9F6J - chains A and T of the 3 polymer chains in the assembly; structure by electron microscopy, 3.90 A resolution.

Chain A:
Molecule: DNA polymerase epsilon catalytic subunit A
Organism: Homo sapiens
Notes: EC 2.7.7.7, 3.1.11.-
UniProtKB: Q07864 (DPOE1_HUMAN); residues 1-1200 here = UniProt positions 1-1200
Sequence (1200 residues; row label = number of the first residue in the row):
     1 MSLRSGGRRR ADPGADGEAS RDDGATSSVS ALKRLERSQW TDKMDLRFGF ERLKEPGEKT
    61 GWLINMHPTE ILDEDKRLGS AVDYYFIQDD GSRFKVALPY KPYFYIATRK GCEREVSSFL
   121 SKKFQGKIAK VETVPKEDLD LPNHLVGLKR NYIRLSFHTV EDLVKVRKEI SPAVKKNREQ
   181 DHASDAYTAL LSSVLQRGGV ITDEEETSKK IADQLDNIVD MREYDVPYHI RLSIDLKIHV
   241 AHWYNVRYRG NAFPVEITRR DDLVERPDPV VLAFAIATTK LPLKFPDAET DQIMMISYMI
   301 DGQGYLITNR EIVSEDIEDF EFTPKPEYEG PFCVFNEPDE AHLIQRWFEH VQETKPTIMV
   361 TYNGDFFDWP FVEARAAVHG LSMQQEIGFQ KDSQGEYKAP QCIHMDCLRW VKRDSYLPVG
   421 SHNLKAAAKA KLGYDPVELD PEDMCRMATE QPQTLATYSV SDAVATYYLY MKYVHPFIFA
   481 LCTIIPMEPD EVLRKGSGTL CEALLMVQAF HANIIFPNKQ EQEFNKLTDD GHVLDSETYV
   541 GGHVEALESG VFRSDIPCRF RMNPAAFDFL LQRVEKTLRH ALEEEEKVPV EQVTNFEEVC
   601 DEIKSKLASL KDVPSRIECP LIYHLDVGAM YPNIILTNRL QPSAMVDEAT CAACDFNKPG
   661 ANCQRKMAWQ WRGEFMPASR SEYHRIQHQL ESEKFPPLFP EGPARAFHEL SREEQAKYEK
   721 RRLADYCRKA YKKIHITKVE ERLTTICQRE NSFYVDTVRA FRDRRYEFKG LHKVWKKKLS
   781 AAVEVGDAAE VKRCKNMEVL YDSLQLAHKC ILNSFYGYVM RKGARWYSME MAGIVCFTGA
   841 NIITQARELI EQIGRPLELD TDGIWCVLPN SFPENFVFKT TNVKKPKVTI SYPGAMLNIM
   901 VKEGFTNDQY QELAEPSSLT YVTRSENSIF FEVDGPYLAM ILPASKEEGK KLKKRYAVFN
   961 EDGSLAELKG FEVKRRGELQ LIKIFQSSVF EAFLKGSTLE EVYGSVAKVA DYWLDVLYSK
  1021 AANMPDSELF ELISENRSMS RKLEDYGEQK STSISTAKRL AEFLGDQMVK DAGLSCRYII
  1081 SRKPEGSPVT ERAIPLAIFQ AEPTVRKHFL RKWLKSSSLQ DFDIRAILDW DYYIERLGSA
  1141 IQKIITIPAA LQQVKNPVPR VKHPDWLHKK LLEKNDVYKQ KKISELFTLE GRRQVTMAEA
Unresolved in the structure: 1-26, 182-212, 1176-1200
Sequence notes: engineered mutation Ala-275 (Asp in Q07864), Ala-277 (Glu in Q07864)
Bound ions: 4Fe-4S cluster Fe: Cys-651, Cys-654, Cys-663, Cys-747
Residues lining bound ligands: 4Fe-4S cluster (SF4): Thr-650, Cys-651, Cys-654, Phe-656, Asn-657, Cys-663, Gln-664, Cys-747
Curated features (UniProtKB/Swiss-Prot):
  - modified residue: Ser-1184 (Phosphoserine)
  - natural variant: Ala-189 (A189T: Found in a colorectal sample), Arg-231 (R231H: Found in a colorectal sample), Pro-286 (P286H: Found in a colorectal sample; P286R: Found in a colorectal sample), Phe-367 (F367S: Found in a colorectal sample), Val-411 (V411L: In CRCS12; uncertain significance), Leu-424 (L424V: In CRCS12), Pro-436 (P436R: Found in a colorectal sample), Tyr-458 (Y458F: In CRCS12; uncertain significance), Ser-459 (S459F: Found in a colorectal sample), Arg-762 (R762W: Found in a colorectal sample), Lys-777 (K777N: Found in a colorectal sample), Ala-1007 (A1007P: In IMAGEI; uncertain significance), 1 further natural variant entry in UniProt
Reported in the primary citation:
  - conformationally variable residues (domain motion): Arg-1041, Tyr-1046, Gln-1049, Lys-1050, Arg-1136
  - binding site for DNA nascent strand: Arg-1041, Tyr-1046, Gln-1049
  - binding site for DNA template strand (chain T): Lys-1050, Arg-1136

Chain T:
Molecule: DNA template strand
Sequence (31 nucleotides; row label = number of the first residue in the row):
     1 TTTTTTTTAT CCAGGATTCG AACTTCAGAT C
Unresolved in the structure: 1-3, 22-31

Interface between chain A and chain T:
Pairs across the interface (16; chain A residue first):
  Arg-167(A) with DT4(T), salt bridge to the phosphate
  Gln-394(A) with DT4(T), hydrogen bond to the base
  Gly-496(A) with DT6(T), phosphate contact
  Thr-499(A) with DT6(T), hydrogen bond to the phosphate
  Lys-519(A) with DT5(T), salt bridge to the phosphate
  Arg-672(A) with DT10(T), salt bridge to the phosphate
  Arg-821(A) with DT6(T), salt bridge to the phosphate; DT7(T), salt bridge to the phosphate
  Lys-953(A) with DC12(T), salt bridge to the phosphate
  Arg-955(A) with DA13(T), salt bridge to the phosphate
  Lys-1050(A) with DT17(T), salt bridge to the phosphate
  Val-1089(A) with DA16(T), phosphate contact
  Thr-1090(A) with DA16(T), phosphate contact
  Tyr-1132(A) with DG15(T), phosphate contact
  Arg-1136(A) with DG14(T), salt bridge to the phosphate
  Lys-1143(A) with DA13(T), salt bridge to the phosphate
Also at the interface, not in a pair above, chain A (18 interface residues in all): Lys-495, Glu-978, Pro-1088
Also at the interface, not in a pair above, chain T (12 interface residues in all): DC11

Summary:
The interface between chain A and chain T involves 18 residues on one side and 12 on the other; the contacts
include 2 hydrogen bonds and 10 salt bridges. Polar pairs include Gln-394(A)/DT4(T), Thr-499(A)/DT6(T) and
Arg-167(A)/DT4(T). From the paper: a binding site for DNA nascent strand at Arg-1041(A), Tyr-1046(A) and
Gln-1049(A); a binding site for DNA template strand (chain T) at Lys-1050(A) and Arg-1136(A).
Chain A is DNA polymerase epsilon catalytic subunit A (Homo sapiens) and chain T is DNA template strand; the
structure, Human DNA Polymerase epsilon bound to T-C mismatched DNA (Polymerase Arrest state), was determined
by electron microscopy, deposited together with 9F6D, 9F6E, 9F6F, 9F6I, 9F6K and 9F6L.
